3J9V - chains M and N of the 28 polymer chains in the assembly; structure by electron microscopy, 8.30 A resolution (very low resolution: no residue pairs are listed; an interface is given only as per-side residue counts).

# Chain M
Name: V-type proton ATPase subunit D
Source organism: Saccharomyces cerevisiae
Reference sequence: P32610 (VATD_YEAST); residue numbers follow UniProt; this construct covers 1-256
Sequence (256 residues; each row starts with the number of its first residue):
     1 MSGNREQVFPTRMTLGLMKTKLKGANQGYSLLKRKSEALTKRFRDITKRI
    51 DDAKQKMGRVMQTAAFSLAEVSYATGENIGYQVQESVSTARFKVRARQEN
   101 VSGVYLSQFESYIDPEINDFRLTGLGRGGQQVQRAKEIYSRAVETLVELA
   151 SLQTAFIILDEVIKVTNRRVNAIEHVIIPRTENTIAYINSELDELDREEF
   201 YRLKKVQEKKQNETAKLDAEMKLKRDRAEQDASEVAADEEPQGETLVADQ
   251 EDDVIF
Disordered / not traced: 1-7, 218-256

# Chain N
Name: V-type proton ATPase subunit F
Source organism: Saccharomyces cerevisiae
Reference sequence: P39111 (VATF_YEAST); residue numbers follow UniProt; this construct covers 1-118
Sequence (118 residues; row label = number of the first residue in the row):
     1 MAEKRTLIAVIADEDTTTGLLLAGIGQITPETQEKNFFVYQEGKTTKEEI
    51 TDKFNHFTEERDDIAILLINQHIAENIRARVDSFTNAFPAILEIPSKDHP
   101 YDPEKDSVLKRVRKLFGE
Disordered / not traced: 1, 117-118

# Interface between chain M and chain N
At this resolution (8 A) residue pairs are not listed: 56 residues of chain M and 52 of chain N lie at the interface.

# Summary
Chain M and chain N form an interface of 56 and 52 residues respectively.
Here chain M is V-type proton ATPase subunit D and chain N is V-type proton ATPase subunit F, both from
Saccharomyces cerevisiae. Entry 3J9V (Yeast V-ATPase state 3) was determined by electron microscopy (same
publication as 3J9T and 3J9U).
